Entry 7VJQ (X-ray diffraction, 2.79 A resolution); this record covers chains B and C of the 4 polymer chains in the assembly.

== Chain B ==
Protein: anti-CRISPR-associated protein Aca2
Source organism: Pectobacterium phage ZF40
UniProtKB: H9C180 (H9C180_9CAUD); numbering as in UniProt (aligned over 1-116)
Chain sequence (121 residues; each row starts with the number of its first residue; numbers below 1 keep their minus sign (Gly-4 is residue -4)):
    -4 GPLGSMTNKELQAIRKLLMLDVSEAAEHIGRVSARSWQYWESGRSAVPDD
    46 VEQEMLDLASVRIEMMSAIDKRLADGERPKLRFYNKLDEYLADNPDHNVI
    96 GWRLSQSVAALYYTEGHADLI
Not modelled in the structure: -4
Construct notes: expression tag (-4 to 0)
Curated features (UniProtKB/Swiss-Prot):
  - binding site (DNA): Tyr34
  - binding site (Mg(2+)): His92
  - mutagenesis: Arg30 (R30A: Loss of regulation by Aca2 at both the transcription and traduction levels), Gln33 (Q33A: Loss of regulation by Aca2 at the transcription level), Tyr34 (Y34A: Loss of regulation by Aca2 at the transcription level), Arg39 (R39A: Loss of regulation by Aca2 at the transcription level), Asp45 (D45A: Specifically abrogates RNA-mediated translational repression; no effect on transcriptional (DNA-based) repression)
Reported in the primary citation:
  - binding site for the 27-nt DNA strand (chain C): Ser28, Arg30, Ser31, Tyr34, Trp35, Arg39
  - binding site for the 27-nt DNA strand: Ser18, Arg30, Gln33, Tyr34
  - mutagenesis - R30A, Y34A, R39A: abolished binding to the 27-nt DNA strand (chain C)
  - mutagenesis - Q33A: decreased binding to the 27-nt DNA strand (chain C)
  - mutagenesis - R30A, Y34A, R39A: abolished binding to IR1 DNA
  - mutagenesis - Q33A: decreased binding to IR1 DNA

== Chain C ==
Molecule: 27-nt DNA strand
Sequence (27 nucleotides; each row starts with the number of its first residue):
     1 TTGCTTGTTCGCGATTGCGAACATATA

== How chain B and chain C interact ==
Residue-residue contacts - 13 pairs, chain B then chain C:
  Val27(B) with DT8(C), phosphate contact
  Ser28(B) with DT8(C), hydrogen bond to the phosphate; DT9(C), base contact
  Arg30(B) with DT9(C), base contact
  Ser31(B) with DG7(C), sugar contact; DT8(C), hydrogen bond to the phosphate
  Tyr34(B) with DT8(C), base contact
  Trp35(B) with DG7(C), hydrogen bond to the phosphate
  Arg39(B) with DT6(C), base contact; DG7(C), hydrogen bond to the base
  Ser40(B) with DT6(C), phosphate contact; DG7(C), phosphate contact
  Ala41(B) with DT6(C), phosphate contact
Interface residues without a listed pair, chain B (11 interface residues in all): Arg26, Pro43
Interface residues without a listed pair, chain C (5 interface residues in all): DC10

== Summary ==
11 residues of chain B face 5 of chain C across their interface; the contacts include 4 hydrogen bonds. Polar
pairs include Arg39(B)-DG7(C), Ser28(B)-DT8(C) and Ser31(B)-DT8(C). From the paper: a binding site for the
27-nt DNA strand (chain C) at Ser28(B), Arg30(B) and Ser31(B) among others; R30A, Y34A and R39A of chain B
abolish binding to the 27-nt DNA strand (chain C).
Chain B is anti-CRISPR-associated protein Aca2 (Pectobacterium phage ZF40) and chain C is a 27-nt DNA strand;
the structure, Pectobacterium phage ZF40 apo-aca2 complexed with 26bp DNA substrate, was determined by X-ray
diffraction (same publication as 7VJO, 7VJP, 7VJM and 7VJN).
